1QPS - chains M and A of the 3 polymer chains in the assembly; structure by X-ray diffraction, 2.50 A resolution.

== Chain M ==
Molecule: 5-nt DNA strand
Sequence (5 nucleotides; row label = number of the first residue in the row):
     1 TCGCG

== Chain A ==
Molecule: Endonuclease ecori
Organism: Escherichia coli
Reference sequence: P00642 (T2E1_ECOLI); residues 17-277 here correspond to UniProt positions 16-276 (UniProt number = residue number - 1)
Sequence (261 residues; row label = number of the first residue in the row):
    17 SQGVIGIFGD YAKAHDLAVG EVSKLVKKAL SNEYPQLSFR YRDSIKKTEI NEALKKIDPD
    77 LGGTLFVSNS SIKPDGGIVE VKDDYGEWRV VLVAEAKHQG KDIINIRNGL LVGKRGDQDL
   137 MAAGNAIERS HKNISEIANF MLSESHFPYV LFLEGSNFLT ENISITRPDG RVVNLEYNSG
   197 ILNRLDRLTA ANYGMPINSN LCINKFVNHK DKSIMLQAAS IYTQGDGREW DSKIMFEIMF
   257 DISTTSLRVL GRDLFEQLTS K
Ion coordination: Mn2+: Asp91, Glu111, Ala112 (shared with 1 residue of chain N)

== Interface between chain M and chain A ==
Contacting residue pairs (12):
  DC2(M) with Asn85(A), hydrogen bond to the phosphate
  DG3(M) with Val83(A), phosphate contact; Asn85(A), hydrogen bond to the phosphate
  DC4(M) with Ser86(A), phosphate contact; Ser87(A), hydrogen bond to the phosphate; Ile88(A), phosphate contact; Lys89(A), phosphate contact
  DG5(M) with Ile88(A), phosphate contact; Lys89(A), hydrogen bond to the phosphate; Arg145(A), hydrogen bond to the phosphate; Lys148(A), salt bridge to the phosphate; Asn149(A), phosphate contact
Other interface residues (no listed pair), chain A (11 interface residues in all): Ser84, Lys113

== In short ==
Chain M and chain A form an interface of 4 and 11 residues respectively; the contacts include 5 hydrogen bonds
and 1 salt bridge. Polar pairs include DC2(M)-Asn85(A), DG3(M)-Asn85(A) and DC4(M)-Ser87(A). Asp91(A),
Glu111(A) and Ala112(A) coordinate Mn2+.
Here chain M is a 5-nt DNA strand and chain A is Endonuclease ecori (Escherichia coli). Entry 1QPS (The
crystal structure of a post-reactive cognate DNA-eco ri complex at 2.50 A in the presence ...) was determined
by X-ray diffraction.
